2BKZ - chains A and B; structure by X-ray diffraction, 2.60 A resolution.

# Chain A
Name: Cell division protein kinase 2
Organism: Homo sapiens
Notes: EC 2.7.1.37
Reference sequence: P24941 (CDK2_HUMAN); numbering as in UniProt (aligned over 1-298)
Sequence (309 residues; numbered -4 to 304; the number before each row is that of its first residue; numbers below 1 keep their minus sign (Gly-4 is residue -4)):
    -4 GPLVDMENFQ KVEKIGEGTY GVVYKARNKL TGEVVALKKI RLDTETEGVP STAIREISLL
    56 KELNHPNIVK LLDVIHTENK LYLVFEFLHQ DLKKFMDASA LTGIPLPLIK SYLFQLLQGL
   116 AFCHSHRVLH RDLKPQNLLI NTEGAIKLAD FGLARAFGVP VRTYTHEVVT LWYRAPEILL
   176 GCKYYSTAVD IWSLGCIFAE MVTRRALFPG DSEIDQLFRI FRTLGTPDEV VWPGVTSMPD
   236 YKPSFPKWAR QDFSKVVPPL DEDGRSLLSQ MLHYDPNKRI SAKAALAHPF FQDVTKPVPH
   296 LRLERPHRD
Disordered / not traced: -4, 299-304
Ligand contacts: SBC (1-[4-(aminosulfonyl)phenyl]-1,6-dihydropyrazolo[3,4-e]indazole-3-carboxamide): Ile10, Gly11, Tyr15, Val18, Ala31, Lys33, Glu51, Val64, Phe80, Glu81, Phe82, Leu83, His84, Gln85, Asp86, Lys89, Leu134, Asp145
Curated features (UniProtKB/Swiss-Prot):
  - active site: Asp127 (Proton acceptor)
  - binding site (ATP): Ile10 to Val18, Lys33, Glu81 to Leu83, Asp86, Lys129 to Asn132, Asp145
  - binding site (Mg(2+)): Asn132, Asp145
  - site (CDK7 binding): Lys9, Lys88, Lys89, Leu166
  - modified residue: Met1 (N-acetylmethionine), Lys6 (N6-acetyllysine), Thr14 (Phosphothreonine), Tyr15 (Phosphotyrosine), Tyr19 (Phosphotyrosine), Thr160 (Phosphothreonine)
  - natural variant: Pro45 (P45L: In a glioblastoma multiforme sample)
  - mutagenesis: Lys9 (K9F: Reduced phosphorylation by CAK), Thr14 (T14A: 2-fold increase in activity), Tyr15 (Y15F: 2-fold increase in activity), Lys88 to Lys89 (Reduced phosphorylation by CAK), Thr160 (T160A: Abolishes activity), Leu166 (L166R: Reduced phosphorylation by CAK and reduced kinase activity)

# Chain B
Name: Cyclin A2
Organism: Homo sapiens
Notes: fragment: residues 174-432 (c-terminal portion)
Reference sequence: P20248 (CCNA2_HUMAN); residues 174-432 here = UniProt positions 174-432
Sequence (265 residues; each row starts with the number of its first residue):
   168 GPLGSNEVPD YHEDIHTYLR EMEVKCKPKV GYMKKQPDIT NSMRAILVDW LVEVGEEYKL
   228 QNETLHLAVN YIDRFLSSMS VLRGKLQLVG TAAMLLASKF EEIYPPEVAE FVYITDDTYT
   288 KKQVLRMEHL VLKVLTFDLA APTVNQFLTQ YFLHQQPANC KVESLAMFLG ELSLIDADPY
   348 LKYLPSVIAG AAFHLALYTV TGQSWPESLI RKTGYTLESL KPCLMDLHQT YLKAPQHAQQ
   408 SIREKYKNSK YHGVSLLNPP ETLNL
Disordered / not traced: 168-175

# Chain A / chain B interface
Pairs across the interface - 63 pairs, chain A then chain B:
  Thr41(A) - Lys288(B)  hydrogen bond (backbone-side chain)
  Glu42(A) - Lys266(B)  hydrogen bond (backbone-side chain)
  Glu42(A) - Glu274(B)
  Glu42(A) - Val275(B)  hydrogen bond (side chain-backbone)
  Glu42(A) - Leu292(B)
  Gly43(A) - Lys266(B)
  Gly43(A) - Leu292(B)
  Gly43(A) - Glu295(B)
  Val44(A) - Lys266(B)  hydrogen bond (backbone-side chain)
  Val44(A) - Glu295(B)  hydrogen bond (backbone-side chain)
  Val44(A) - Leu299(B)  hydrophobic
  Ser46(A) - Lys266(B)
  Ile49(A) - Leu263(B)  hydrophobic
  Ile49(A) - Leu299(B)  hydrophobic
  Ile49(A) - Leu306(B)  hydrophobic
  Arg50(A) - Lys266(B)  hydrogen bond (side chain-backbone)
  Arg50(A) - Phe267(B)  hydrogen bond (side chain-backbone)
  Arg50(A) - Glu269(B)  hydrogen bond (side chain-backbone)
  Ile52(A) - Phe304(B)  hydrophobic
  Ser53(A) - Phe267(B)
  Ser53(A) - Phe304(B)
  Ser53(A) - Leu306(B)
  Leu54(A) - Ala307(B)  hydrophobic
  Lys56(A) - Thr303(B)  hydrogen bond (side chain-backbone)
  Lys56(A) - Phe304(B)
  Lys56(A) - Asp305(B)  salt bridge
  Glu57(A) - Tyr185(B)  hydrogen bond
  Glu57(A) - Met189(B)
  Glu57(A) - Ala307(B)
  His71(A) - His296(B)  hydrogen bond
  Thr72(A) - His296(B)
  Glu73(A) - Arg293(B)  salt bridge
  Ala116(A) - Tyr178(B)
  His119(A) - Tyr178(B)
  His119(A) - Ile182(B)
  Ser120(A) - Tyr178(B)
  Ser120(A) - Asp181(B)
  Ser120(A) - Ile182(B)
  His121(A) - Tyr185(B)
  Arg122(A) - Ile182(B)
  Arg122(A) - Tyr185(B)
  Arg122(A) - Ala307(B)  hydrogen bond (side chain-backbone)
  Arg150(A) - Phe267(B)
  Arg150(A) - Glu268(B)  salt bridge
  Ala151(A) - Phe267(B)  hydrophobic
  Phe152(A) - Ile182(B)  hydrophobic
  Gly153(A) - Gln313(B)
  Gly153(A) - Thr316(B)
  Gly153(A) - Gln317(B)
  Val154(A) - Asn312(B)
  Val154(A) - Gln313(B)
  Val154(A) - Thr316(B)
  Pro155(A) - Thr316(B)
  Arg157(A) - Gln228(B)  hydrogen bond
  Arg157(A) - Ile270(B)
  Thr158(A) - Ile270(B)
  Tyr159(A) - Ile270(B)  hydrophobic
  His161(A) - Tyr271(B)
  Ser276(A) - Tyr178(B)
  Ala277(A) - Tyr178(B)  hydrogen bond (backbone-side chain)
  Lys278(A) - Asp177(B)  hydrogen bond (side chain-backbone)
  Lys278(A) - Tyr178(B)  hydrogen bond (backbone-side chain)
  Lys278(A) - Asp181(B)  salt bridge
Also at the interface, not in a pair above, chain A (36 interface residues in all): Val69, Leu76, Thr182
Also at the interface, not in a pair above, chain B (35 interface residues in all): Leu186, Glu230, Pro272, Ala276

# Overview
The interface between chain A and chain B involves 36 residues on one side and 35 on the other; the contacts
include 16 hydrogen bonds and 4 salt bridges. Polar pairs include Lys56(A)-Asp305(B), Glu73(A)-Arg293(B) and
Arg150(A)-Glu268(B). Ligands of chain A: compound SBC.
Here chain A is Cell division protein kinase 2 and chain B is Cyclin A2, both from Homo sapiens. Entry 2BKZ
(Structure of CDK2-cyclin A with pha-404611) was determined by X-ray diffraction.
